PDB entry 8H3M | electron microscopy, 2.48 A resolution | chains C and H of the 5 polymer chains in the assembly

Chain C:
Molecule: Spike glycoprotein
Source organism: Severe acute respiratory syndrome coronavirus 2
Notes: engineered mutation(s): D614G, R682del, R683del, R685del, F817P, A892P, A899P, A942P, K986P, V987P A67V, H69del, V70del, T95I, G142D, V143del, Y144del, Y145del, N211del, L212I, ins214EPE, G339D, S371L, S373P, S375F, K417N, N440K, G446S, S477N, T478K, E484A, Q493R, G496S, Q498R, N501Y, Y505H, T547K, H655Y, N679K, P681H, N764K, D796Y, N856K, Q954H, N969K, L981F
UniProtKB: P0DTC2 (SPIKE_SARS2); aligned to UniProt positions 1-1212 over residues 1-1212
Amino-acid sequence (1249 residues; numbered 1 to 1255 plus 8 insertion-coded residues; 14 numbers in that range are skipped by the numbering (no residue carries them; nothing is unmodelled there); the number before each row is that of its first residue; a row labelled like 209A-209H holds insertion residues (209A, then the next letters in order)):
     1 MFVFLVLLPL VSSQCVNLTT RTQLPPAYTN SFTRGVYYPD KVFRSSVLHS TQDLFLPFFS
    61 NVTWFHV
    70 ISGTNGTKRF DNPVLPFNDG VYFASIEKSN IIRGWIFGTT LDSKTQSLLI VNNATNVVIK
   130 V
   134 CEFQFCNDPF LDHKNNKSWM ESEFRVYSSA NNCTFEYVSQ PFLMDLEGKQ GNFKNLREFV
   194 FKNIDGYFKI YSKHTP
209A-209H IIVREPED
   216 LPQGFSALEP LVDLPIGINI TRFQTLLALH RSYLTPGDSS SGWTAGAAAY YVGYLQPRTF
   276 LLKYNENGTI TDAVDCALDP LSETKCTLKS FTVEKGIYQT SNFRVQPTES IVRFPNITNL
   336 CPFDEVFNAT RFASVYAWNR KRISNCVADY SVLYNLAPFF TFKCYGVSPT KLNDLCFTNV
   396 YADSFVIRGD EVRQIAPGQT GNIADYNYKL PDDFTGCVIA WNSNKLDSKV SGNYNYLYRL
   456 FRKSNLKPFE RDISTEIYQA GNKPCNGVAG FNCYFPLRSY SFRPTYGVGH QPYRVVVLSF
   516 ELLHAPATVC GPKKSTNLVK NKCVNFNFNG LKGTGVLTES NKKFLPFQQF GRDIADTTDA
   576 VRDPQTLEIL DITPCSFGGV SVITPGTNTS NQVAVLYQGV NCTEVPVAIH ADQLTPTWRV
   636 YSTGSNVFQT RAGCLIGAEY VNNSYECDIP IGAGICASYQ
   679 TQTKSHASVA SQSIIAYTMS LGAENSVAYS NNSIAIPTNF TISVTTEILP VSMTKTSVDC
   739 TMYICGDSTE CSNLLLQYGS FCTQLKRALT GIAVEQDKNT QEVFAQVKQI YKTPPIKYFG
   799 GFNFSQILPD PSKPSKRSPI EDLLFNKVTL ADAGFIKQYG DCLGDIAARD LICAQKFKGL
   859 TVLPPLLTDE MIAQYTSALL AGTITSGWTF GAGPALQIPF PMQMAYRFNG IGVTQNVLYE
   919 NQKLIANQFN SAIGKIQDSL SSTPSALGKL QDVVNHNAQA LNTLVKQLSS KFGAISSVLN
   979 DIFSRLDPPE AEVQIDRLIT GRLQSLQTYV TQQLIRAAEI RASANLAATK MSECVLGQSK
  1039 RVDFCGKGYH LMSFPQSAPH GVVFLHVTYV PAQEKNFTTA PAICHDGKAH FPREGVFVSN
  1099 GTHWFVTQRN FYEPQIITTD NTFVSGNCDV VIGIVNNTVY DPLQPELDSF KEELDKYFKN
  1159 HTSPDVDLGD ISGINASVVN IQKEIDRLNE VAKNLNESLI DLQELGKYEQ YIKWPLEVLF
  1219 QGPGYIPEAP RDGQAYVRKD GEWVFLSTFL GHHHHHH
Disordered / not traced: 1-26, 70-80, 109-115, 134-167, 174-186, 209A-209H, 243-263, 369-376, 470-491, 500-507, 621-628, 636-640, 679-689, 827-847, 1140-1255
Differences from the reference sequence: variant Val-67 (Ala in P0DTC2), Ile-95 (Thr in P0DTC2), Asp-145 (Tyr in P0DTC2), Arg-209D (Asn211 in P0DTC2), Glu-209E (Leu212 in P0DTC2), Pro-209F (Val213 in P0DTC2), Glu-209G (Arg214 in P0DTC2), Asp-339 (Gly in P0DTC2), Leu-371 (Ser in P0DTC2), Pro-373 (Ser in P0DTC2), Phe-375 (Ser in P0DTC2), Asn-417 (Lys in P0DTC2), Lys-440 (Asn in P0DTC2), Ser-446 (Gly in P0DTC2), Asn-477 (Ser in P0DTC2), Lys-478 (Thr in P0DTC2), Ala-484 (Glu in P0DTC2), Arg-493 (Gln in P0DTC2), Ser-496 (Gly in P0DTC2), Arg-498 (Gln in P0DTC2), Tyr-501 (Asn in P0DTC2), His-505 (Tyr in P0DTC2), Lys-547 (Thr in P0DTC2), Gly-614 (Asp in P0DTC2), Tyr-655 (His in P0DTC2), Lys-682 (Asn679 in P0DTC2), His-684 (Ala in P0DTC2), Ala-685 (Arg in P0DTC2), Lys-764 (Asn in P0DTC2), Tyr-796 (Asp in P0DTC2), Pro-817 (Phe in P0DTC2), Lys-856 (Asn in P0DTC2), Pro-892 (Ala in P0DTC2), Pro-899 (Ala in P0DTC2), Pro-942 (Ala in P0DTC2), His-954 (Gln in P0DTC2), Lys-969 (Asn in P0DTC2), Phe-981 (Leu in P0DTC2), Pro-986 (Lys in P0DTC2), Pro-987 (Val in P0DTC2); insertion (209B-209C); expression tag (1213-1255)
Swiss-Prot annotation at these positions:
  - region: Asn-280 to Cys-301 (Putative superantigen), Arg-403 to Asp-405 (Integrin-binding motif), Asn-448 to Phe-456 (Immunodominant HLA epitope recognized by the CD8+), Ser-816 to Tyr-837 (Fusion peptide 1), Lys-835 to Phe-855 (Fusion peptide 2), Asp-1163 to Glu-1202 (Heptad repeat 2)
  - site: Arg-815, Ser-816 (Cleavage)
  - glycosylation: Asn-17 (N-linked (GlcNAc...) (complex) asparagine), Asn-61 (N-linked (GlcNAc...) (hybrid) asparagine), Asn-74 (N-linked (GlcNAc...) (complex) asparagine), Asn-122 (N-linked (GlcNAc...) (hybrid) asparagine), Asn-149 (N-linked (GlcNAc...) (complex) asparagine), Asn-165 (N-linked (GlcNAc...) (complex) asparagine), Asn-234 (N-linked (GlcNAc...) (high mannose) asparagine), Asn-282 (N-linked (GlcNAc...) (complex) asparagine), Thr-323 (O-linked (GalNAc) threonine), Ser-325 (O-linked (HexNAc...) serine), Asn-331 (N-linked (GlcNAc...) (complex) asparagine), Asn-343 (N-linked (GlcNAc...) (complex) asparagine), Asn-603 (N-linked (GlcNAc...) (hybrid) asparagine), Asn-616 (N-linked (GlcNAc...) (complex) asparagine), Asn-657 (N-linked (GlcNAc...) (complex) asparagine), Asn-709 (N-linked (GlcNAc...) (high mannose) asparagine), Asn-717 (N-linked (GlcNAc...) (hybrid) asparagine), Asn-801 (N-linked (GlcNAc...) (hybrid) asparagine), Asn-1074 (N-linked (GlcNAc...) (hybrid) asparagine), Asn-1098 (N-linked (GlcNAc...) (complex) asparagine) and 4 more in UniProt
Disulfide bonds: Cys-291/Cys-301, Cys-336/Cys-361, Cys-379/Cys-432, Cys-391/Cys-525, Cys-538/Cys-590, Cys-617/Cys-649, Cys-662/Cys-671, Cys-738/Cys-760, Cys-743/Cys-749, Cys-1032/Cys-1043, Cys-1082/Cys-1126
Covalently attached groups: N-acetylglucosamine (NAG) linked to Asn-616, Asn-709, Asn-717, Asn-801, Asn-1074, Asn-1098, Asn-1134
What the authors report for this chain:
  - mutagenesis - T345A: unchanged binding to MO1
  - mutagenesis - K440A, D442A, K444A, V445A, N450A, Y451A: unchanged binding to MO1 heavy chain (chain H)

Chain H:
Molecule: MO1 heavy chain
Source organism: Homo sapiens
Notes: engineered mutation(s): ins52A, ins100PGYFLNSF
Amino-acid sequence (449 residues; each row starts with the number of its first residue; note: 19 numbers in that range are skipped by the numbering (no residue carries them; nothing is unmodelled there); a row labelled like 74A-74V holds insertion residues (74A, then the next letters in order)):
     1 EVQLVESGGG MVQPGRSLRL SCAASGFTFD DYAMHWVRQI PGKGLEWVSG IS
   52A W
    53 NSGDIGYADS VKGRFTISRD NA
74A-74V KNSLHLQMNSLRAEDTALYYCA
    94 KDKTYDS
100A-100F PGYFLN
   101 SFDYWGQGTL VTVSSASTKG PSVFPLAPSS KSTSGGTAAL GCLVKDYFPE PVTVSWNSGA
   161 LTSGVHTFPA VLQSSGLYSL SSVVTVPSSS LGTQTYICNV NHKPSNTKVD KKVEPKSCDK
   221 THKCLDIQMT QSPSSLSASV GDRVTITCRA SQGISSYLVW YQQKPGKAPK FLIYAASTLQ
   281 SGVPSRFSGS GSGTDFTLTI SSLQPEDFAT YYCQQLYSYP ITFGQGTRLE IKRTVAAPSV
   341 FIFPPSDEQL KSGTASVVCL LNNFYPREAK VQWKVDNALQ SGNSQESVTE QDSKDSTYSL
   401 SSTLTLSKAD YEKHKVYACE VTHQGLSSPV TKSFNRGEC
Disordered / not traced: 1-27, 35-51, 56-70, 74A-74V, 101-439

Chain C / chain H interface:
Contacting residue pairs (24; chain C residue first):
  Thr-345(C) / Asp-31(H)  hydrogen bond
  Thr-345(C) / Tyr-98(H)
  Arg-346(C) / Asp-31(H)  salt bridge
  Arg-346(C) / Trp-52A(H)
  Arg-346(C) / Tyr-98(H)
  Lys-440(C) / Phe-100D(H)
  Lys-440(C) / Leu-100E(H)
  Leu-441(C) / Tyr-98(H)
  Leu-441(C) / Gly-100B(H)
  Asp-442(C) / Tyr-98(H)  hydrogen bond
  Asp-442(C) / Pro-100A(H)
  Ser-443(C) / Pro-100A(H)
  Ser-443(C) / Tyr-100C(H)
  Lys-444(C) / Ser-100(H)
  Lys-444(C) / Pro-100A(H)
  Lys-444(C) / Tyr-100C(H)
  Asn-448(C) / Tyr-98(H)  hydrogen bond
  Asn-448(C) / Pro-100A(H)
  Asn-450(C) / Trp-52A(H)
  Asn-450(C) / Asn-53(H)
  Asn-450(C) / Tyr-98(H)
  Asn-450(C) / Asp-99(H)
  Asn-450(C) / Pro-100A(H)
  Tyr-451(C) / Tyr-98(H)  hydrogen bond
Other interface residues (no listed pair), chain C (11 interface residues in all): Val-445
Other interface residues (no listed pair), chain H (13 interface residues in all): Lys-96, Thr-97
Interface features reported in the paper:
  - hot spots on chain C (mutagenesis) - R346A, N448A: decreased binding to MO1

Summary:
11 residues of chain C face 13 of chain H across their interface, with 4 hydrogen bonds and 1 salt bridge.
Polar contacts include Arg-346(C)/Asp-31(H), Thr-345(C)/Asp-31(H) and Asp-442(C)/Tyr-98(H). The paper reports
that R346A and N448A of chain C reduce binding to MO1; K440A, D442A and K444A of chain C, among others, leave
binding to MO1 heavy chain (chain H) unchanged; 9 substitutions were tested in all.
Here chain C is Spike glycoprotein (Severe acute respiratory syndrome coronavirus 2) and chain H is MO1 heavy
chain (Homo sapiens). Entry 8H3M (Conformation 1 of SARS-CoV-2 Omicron BA.1 Variant Spike protein complexed
with MO1 Fab) was determined by electron microscopy together with 8H3N from the same study.
